PDB entry 9FEA | X-ray diffraction, 1.66 A resolution | chains C and D of the 4 polymer chains in the assembly

Chain C:
Protein: NADH-quinone oxidoreductase subunit E
From: Aquifex aeolicus VF5
Notes: EC 7.1.1.-
UniProtKB: O66842 (NUOE_AQUAE); residue numbers follow UniProt; this construct covers 1-160
Sequence (160 residues; numbered 1 to 160; the number before each row is that of its first residue):
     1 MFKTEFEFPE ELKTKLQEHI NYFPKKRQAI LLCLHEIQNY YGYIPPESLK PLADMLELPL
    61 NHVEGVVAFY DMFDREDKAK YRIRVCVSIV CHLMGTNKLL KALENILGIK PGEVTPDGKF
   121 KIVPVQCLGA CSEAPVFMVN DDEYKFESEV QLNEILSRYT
Disordered / not traced: 1-2
Metal / ion sites: 2Fe-2S cluster Fe: Cys86, Cys91, Cys127, Cys131; Na+ near Thr160 (its only coordinating residue here)
Small-molecule neighbours: 2Fe-2S cluster (FES): Cys86, Ser88, Ile89, Val90, Cys91, Cys127, Leu128, Gly129, Ala130, Cys131, Val136
Swiss-Prot annotation at these positions:
  - binding site ([2Fe-2S] cluster): Cys86, Cys91, Cys127, Cys131

Chain D:
Protein: NADH-quinone oxidoreductase subunit F
From: Aquifex aeolicus VF5
Notes: EC 7.1.1.-
UniProtKB: O66841 (NUOF_AQUAE); residue numbers follow UniProt; this construct covers 1-426
Sequence (434 residues; numbered 1 to 434; the number before each row is that of its first residue):
     1 MRSYPAIPRI YAETTLNMLL KRAKKPRVHS IDEYLKDGGY QALEKALNMS PEEIIDWVDK
    61 STLRGRGGAG FPTGKKWKFA VQNPGPRYFI CNADESEPGT FKDRIIIERD PHLLIEGIII
   121 SSYAIGANEA YIYIRGEYPA GYYILRDAIE EAKKKGFLGK NILGSGFDLE IYVARGAGAY
   181 ICGEETALIE SLEGKRGHPR LKPPYPVQKG LWGKPTVVNN VETIANVRFI ISMGWEEYRY
   241 IGPSDYAGPK LFPVSGKVKK PGVYELPMNT TLREVIFKYA GGTLGNKKVK AVFSGALDCF
   301 SSEELDIPMD YSPLGFGGTG TVIVLTEEDD IVEAALKIAE FYEHETCGQC TPCRVGCYEQ
   361 ANLLEKIYKG EATEQDWEGF DFVNRNIQPT SICGLGAVAG RLIRQTLEKF PEEWEKYRKK
   421 SASLPLAGHH HHHH
Disordered / not traced: 1, 421-434
Differences from the reference sequence: engineered mutation Arg228 (Pro in O66841); expression tag (427-434)
Metal / ion sites: Na+ site 1 near Asp32 (its only coordinating residue here); Na+ site 2 near Glu53 (its only coordinating residue here); Na+ site 3 near Glu108 (its only coordinating residue here); Na+ site 4 near Glu129 (its only coordinating residue here); 4Fe-4S cluster Fe: Cys347, Cys350, Cys353, Cys393
Small-molecule neighbours:
  - FNR (1-deoxy-1-(7,8-dimethyl-2,4-dioxo-3,4-dihydro-2H-benzo[g]pteridin-1-id-10(5h)-yl)-5-O-phosphonato-D-ribitol): Gly65, Arg66, Gly67, Gly68, Ala69, Phe71, Lys76, Asn92, Asp94, Glu95, Ser96, Tyr180, Ile181, Gly183, Glu184, Glu185, Val218, Asn219, Asn220, Thr223, Gly394, Leu395
  - NAD (nicotinamide-adenine-dinucleotide): Gly67, Gly68, Ala69, Phe71, Lys76, Phe79, Glu184, Glu185, Lys202, Tyr205, Pro206, Val207, Val218, Leu297, Tyr311
  - 4Fe-4S cluster (SF4): Ile181, Pro199, Thr346, Cys347, Gly348, Gln349, Cys350, Cys353, Ser391, Ile392, Cys393, Leu395, Gly396
Swiss-Prot annotation at these positions:
  - binding site (NAD(+)): Gly65 to Gly74
  - binding site (FMN): Gly176 to Thr223
  - binding site ([4Fe-4S] cluster): Cys347, Cys350, Cys353, Cys393

How chain C and chain D interact:
Contacting residue pairs (97; chain C residue first):
  Tyr22(C) - Arg146(D)
  Tyr22(C) - Tyr172(D)
  Tyr22(C) - Val173(D)  hydrogen bond (side chain-backbone)
  Phe23(C) - Tyr131(D)  hydrophobic
  Phe23(C) - Tyr172(D)  hydrophobic
  Phe23(C) - Val173(D)
  Pro24(C) - Glu129(D)
  Pro24(C) - Tyr131(D)
  Pro24(C) - Tyr172(D)
  Lys25(C) - Trp212(D)
  Arg27(C) - Glu193(D)
  Arg27(C) - Gly194(D)
  Arg27(C) - Trp212(D)
  Gln28(C) - Tyr131(D)  hydrogen bond
  Gln28(C) - Leu192(D)  hydrogen bond (side chain-backbone)
  Gln28(C) - Trp212(D)
  Ile30(C) - Gly194(D)
  Leu31(C) - Arg175(D)
  Leu31(C) - Ser191(D)
  Leu32(C) - Tyr142(D)
  Leu32(C) - Arg175(D)
  His35(C) - Arg175(D)
  His35(C) - Gly176(D)  hydrogen bond (side chain-backbone)
  His35(C) - Ala177(D)
  His62(C) - Gly194(D)  hydrogen bond (side chain-backbone)
  His62(C) - Lys195(D)
  Gly65(C) - Arg196(D)
  Val66(C) - Gly194(D)
  Phe69(C) - Ala179(D)  hydrophobic
  Phe69(C) - Ile181(D)  hydrophobic
  Phe69(C) - Arg196(D)
  Phe69(C) - Gly197(D)
  Phe69(C) - His198(D)
  Tyr70(C) - Ala177(D)
  Tyr70(C) - Cys182(D)  hydrophobic
  Tyr70(C) - Ser191(D)  hydrogen bond
  Tyr70(C) - Lys195(D)  hydrogen bond (side chain-backbone)
  Tyr70(C) - Arg196(D)
  Tyr70(C) - Gly197(D)  hydrogen bond (side chain-backbone)
  Asp71(C) - Ala177(D)  hydrogen bond (backbone-backbone)
  Met72(C) - Gly136(D)
  Met72(C) - Glu137(D)
  Met72(C) - Ala177(D)  hydrogen bond (backbone-backbone)
  Met72(C) - Gly178(D)
  Phe73(C) - Ala177(D)  hydrophobic
  Val87(C) - Lys337(D)
  Ile89(C) - Pro98(D)  hydrophobic
  Ile89(C) - Ala334(D)  hydrophobic
  Ile89(C) - Lys337(D)
  Val90(C) - Ser255(D)
  Val90(C) - Gly256(D)
  Val90(C) - Ile323(D)  hydrophobic
  His92(C) - Glu333(D)  salt bridge
  His92(C) - Lys337(D)
  Leu93(C) - Lys257(D)
  Leu93(C) - Asp329(D)
  Met94(C) - Lys257(D)
  Met94(C) - Leu284(D)  hydrophobic
  Gln126(C) - Phe341(D)
  Gln126(C) - His344(D)
  Gln126(C) - Glu345(D)
  Cys127(C) - Glu97(D)
  Cys127(C) - Pro98(D)  hydrophobic
  Cys127(C) - Gly99(D)
  Cys127(C) - Arg135(D)  hydrogen bond (backbone-side chain)
  Leu128(C) - Arg104(D)
  Leu128(C) - Arg135(D)
  Leu128(C) - Glu137(D)
  Leu128(C) - Tyr138(D)
  Gly129(C) - Thr100(D)
  Gly129(C) - Phe101(D)
  Gly129(C) - Arg104(D)  hydrogen bond (backbone-side chain)
  Gly129(C) - Arg135(D)
  Gly129(C) - Tyr138(D)
  Ala130(C) - Arg104(D)
  Cys131(C) - Gly99(D)  hydrogen bond (side chain-backbone)
  Cys131(C) - Phe101(D)
  Cys131(C) - Ser255(D)
  Ser132(C) - Ile10(D)
  Ser132(C) - Phe101(D)
  Ser132(C) - Val254(D)
  Ser132(C) - Ser255(D)
  Ser132(C) - Pro261(D)
  Ser132(C) - Gly262(D)
  Glu133(C) - Pro8(D)
  Glu133(C) - Ile10(D)
  Met138(C) - Glu137(D)
  Met138(C) - Pro139(D)
  Asp141(C) - Pro5(D)
  Asp141(C) - Pro139(D)
  Asp141(C) - Tyr143(D)
  Asp142(C) - Pro5(D)
  Asp142(C) - Ala6(D)  hydrogen bond (side chain-backbone)
  Glu143(C) - Ala6(D)  hydrogen bond (backbone-backbone)
  Glu143(C) - Ile7(D)
  Glu143(C) - Pro8(D)
  Glu143(C) - Arg104(D)  salt bridge
Also at the interface, not in a pair above, chain C (37 interface residues in all): Tyr144
Also at the interface, not in a pair above, chain D (65 interface residues in all): Arg9, Tyr11, Ser96, Tyr133, Ile171, Ala174, Phe293, Leu325, Ile338, Glu340, Cys347

Overview:
37 residues of chain C face 65 of chain D across their interface; the contacts include 15 hydrogen bonds and 2
salt bridges. Polar contacts include His92(C)-Glu333(D), Glu143(C)-Arg104(D) and Tyr22(C)-Val173(D). Chain C
binds 2Fe-2S cluster. Bound to chain D: 4Fe-4S cluster, compound FNR and NAD.
Here chain C is NADH-quinone oxidoreductase subunit E and chain D is NADH-quinone oxidoreductase subunit F,
both from Aquifex aeolicus VF5. Entry 9FEA (Crystal Structure of reduced NuoEF variant P228R(NuoF) from
Aquifex aeolicus bound to NAD+) was determined by X-ray diffraction, deposited together with 9FDJ, 9FDK, 9FDV,
9FE0, 9FE5, 9FE7 and 6 further entries.
